PDB entry 8ABG | electron microscopy, 2.30 A resolution | chains C and N of the 20 polymer chains in the assembly

[Chain C (and N)]
Protein: Cytochrome b
Organism: Yarrowia lipolytica
Notes: chain N of this document is another copy of the same molecule, construct and numbering; everything in this record applies to it too
UniProt: Q9B6D0 (CYB_YARLI); residues 1-385 here = UniProt positions 1-385
Amino-acid sequence (385 residues; row label = number of the first residue in the row):
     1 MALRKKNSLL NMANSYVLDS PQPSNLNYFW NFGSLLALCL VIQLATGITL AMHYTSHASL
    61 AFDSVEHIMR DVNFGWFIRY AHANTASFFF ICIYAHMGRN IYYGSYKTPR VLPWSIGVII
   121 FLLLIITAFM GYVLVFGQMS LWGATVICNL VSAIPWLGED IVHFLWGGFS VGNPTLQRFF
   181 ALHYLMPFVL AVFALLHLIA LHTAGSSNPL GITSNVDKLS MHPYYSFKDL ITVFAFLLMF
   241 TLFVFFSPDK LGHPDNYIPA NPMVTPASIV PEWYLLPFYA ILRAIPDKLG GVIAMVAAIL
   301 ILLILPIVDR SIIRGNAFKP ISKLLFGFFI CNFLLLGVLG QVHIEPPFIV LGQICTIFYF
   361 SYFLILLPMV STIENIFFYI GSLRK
Unresolved in the structure: 384-385
Curated features (UniProtKB/Swiss-Prot):
  - binding site (heme b): H82, H96, H183, H197
  - binding site (a ubiquinone): H202
Bound ions: heme Fe site 1: H82, H183; heme Fe site 2: H96, H197
Ligand contacts:
  - heme (HEM), molecule 1: W30, F32, G33, S34, L36, A37, F89, I93, H96, M97, R99, N100, S105, R110, P113, W114, G117, V118, I120, F121, L190, A194, H197, L198, L201, S206, S207
  - heme (HEM), molecule 2: L40, Q43, L44, G47, I48, L50, A51, Y54, V65, R79, H82, A83, A86, F89, L124, T127, A128, G131, Y132, L134, V135, F180, H183, Y184, P187, L190, Y274
  - 1,2-diacyl-sn-glycero-3-phosphocholine (PC1): N27, F29, Y94, A95, G98, R99, Y102, Y103, P209, A317, K323, F326, G327, I330, C331, F333
  - phosphatidylethanolamine (PTY), molecule 1: S34, A37, L38, V41, H222, P223, S226, F227, D229, L230, V233, F234
  - phosphatidylethanolamine (PTY), molecule 2: F74, F77, L237, F240, F245

[Interface between chain C and chain N]
Residue-residue contacts (46):
  N7(C) - L112(N)
  S8(C) - I199(N)
  S8(C) - T203(N)
  L9(C) - I116(N)  hydrophobic
  L9(C) - L196(N)  hydrophobic
  L9(C) - I199(N)  hydrophobic
  M12(C) - I199(N)  hydrophobic
  I48(C) - A181(N)
  I48(C) - L185(N)  hydrophobic
  A51(C) - Q177(N)
  A51(C) - A181(N)  hydrophobic
  M52(C) - Q177(N)
  M52(C) - R178(N)
  M52(C) - A181(N)  hydrophobic
  M52(C) - L182(N)  hydrophobic
  Y54(C) - Q177(N)  hydrogen bond (backbone-side chain)
  T55(C) - T55(N)
  T55(C) - H57(N)
  T55(C) - Q177(N)  hydrogen bond
  H57(C) - T55(N)
  L60(C) - L60(N)  hydrophobic
  L112(C) - N7(N)
  L112(C) - L9(N)  hydrophobic
  I116(C) - L9(N)  hydrophobic
  Q177(C) - A51(N)
  Q177(C) - M52(N)
  Q177(C) - Y54(N)  hydrogen bond (side chain-backbone)
  Q177(C) - T55(N)  hydrogen bond
  R178(C) - M52(N)
  F180(C) - F180(N)  hydrophobic
  A181(C) - I48(N)
  A181(C) - A51(N)  hydrophobic
  A181(C) - M52(N)  hydrophobic
  A181(C) - Y184(N)  hydrogen bond (backbone-side chain)
  L182(C) - M52(N)  hydrophobic
  Y184(C) - A181(N)  hydrogen bond (side chain-backbone)
  Y184(C) - Y184(N)  hydrophobic
  Y184(C) - L185(N)
  L185(C) - I48(N)  hydrophobic
  L185(C) - Y184(N)
  L185(C) - F188(N)  hydrophobic
  F188(C) - L185(N)  hydrophobic
  I199(C) - S8(N)
  I199(C) - L9(N)  hydrophobic
  I199(C) - M12(N)  hydrophobic
  T203(C) - S8(N)
Interface residues without a listed pair, chain C (27 interface residues in all): H53, S56, L196, A200
Interface residues without a listed pair, chain N (27 interface residues in all): H53, S56, A200

[Summary]
Chain C and chain N each contribute 27 residues to their interface, with 6 hydrogen bonds. Among the polar
pairs are Y54(C)-Q177(N), T55(C)-Q177(N) and A181(C)-Y184(N). Bound to chain C: heme,
1,2-diacyl-sn-glycero-3-phosphocholine and phosphatidylethanolamine.
Chain C and chain N are both Cytochrome b (Yarrowia lipolytica); the structure, Complex III2 from Yarrowia
lipolytica, oxidised with ferricyanide, c-position, was determined by electron microscopy, deposited together
with 8AB6, 8AB7, 8AB8, 8AB9, 8ABA, 8ABB and 11 further entries.
